1J3J - chains A and D of the 4 polymer chains in the assembly; structure by X-ray diffraction, 2.30 A resolution.

Chain A:
Protein: Bifunctional dihydrofolate reductase-thymidylate synthase
Source organism: Plasmodium falciparum
Notes: EC 1.5.1.3, 2.1.1.45
UniProt: P13922 (DRTS_PLAFK); residues 1-280 here = UniProt positions 1-280
Sequence (280 residues; each row starts with the number of its first residue):
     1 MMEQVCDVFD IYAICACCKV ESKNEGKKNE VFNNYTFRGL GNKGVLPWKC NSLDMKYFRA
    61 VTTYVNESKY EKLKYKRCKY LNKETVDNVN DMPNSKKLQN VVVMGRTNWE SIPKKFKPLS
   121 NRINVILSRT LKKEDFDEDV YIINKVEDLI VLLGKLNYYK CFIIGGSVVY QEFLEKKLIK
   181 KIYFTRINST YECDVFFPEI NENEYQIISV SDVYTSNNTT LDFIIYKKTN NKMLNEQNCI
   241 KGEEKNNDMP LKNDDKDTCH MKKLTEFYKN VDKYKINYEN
Unresolved in the structure: 86-95, 232-280
Differences from the reference sequence: engineered mutation Arg59 (Cys in P13922), Asn108 (Ser in P13922)
Swiss-Prot annotation at these positions:
  - binding site (substrate): Ile14, Cys15, Val31, Asp54, Asn108, Ile164, Tyr170, Thr185
  - binding site (NADP(+)): Ala16, Gly39 to Val45, Arg106 to Asn108, Ser128 to Thr130, Asn144, Gly165 to Glu172
  - natural variant: Ala16 (A16V: In strain: Isolate Palo-Alto), Arg59 (R59C: In strain: Isolate FCR-3, Isolate Gambia and 1 more), Asn108 (N108T: In strain: Isolate FCR-3, Isolate Gambia and 1 more)
Residues lining bound ligands:
  - pyrimethamine (CP6; 5-(4-chloro-phenyl)-6-ethyl-pyrimidine-2,4-diamine): Ile14, Cys15, Ala16, Leu46, Asp54, Met55, Phe58, Asn108, Ser111, Ile112, Ile164, Tyr170, Thr185
  - NADPH (NDP; NADPH dihydro-nicotinamide-adenine-dinucleotide phosphate): Cys15, Ala16, Leu40, Gly41, Asn42, Gly44, Val45, Leu46, Trp48, Gly105, Arg106, Thr107, Asn108, Ser111, Leu127, Ser128, Arg129, Thr130, Leu131, Asn144, Lys145, Val146, Ile164, Gly165, Gly166, Ser167, Val168, Val169, Tyr170, Glu172, Val195

Chain D:
Protein: Bifunctional dihydrofolate reductase-thymidylate synthase
Source organism: Plasmodium falciparum
Notes: EC 1.5.1.3, 2.1.1.45
UniProt: P13922 (DRTS_PLAFK); residue numbers follow UniProt; this construct covers 281-608
Sequence (328 residues; row label = number of the first residue in the row):
   281 DDDDEEEDDF VYFNFNKEKE EKNKNSIHPN DFQIYNSLKY KYHPEYQYLN IIYDIMMNGN
   341 KQSDRTGVGV LSKFGYIMKF DLSQYFPLLT TKKLFLRGII EELLWFIRGE TNGNTLLNKN
   401 VRIWEANGTR EFLDNRKLFH REVNDLGPIY GFQWRHFGAE YTNMYDNYEN KGVDQLKNII
   461 NLIKNDPTSR RILLCAWNVK DLDQMALPPC HILCQFYVFD GKLSCIMYQR SCDLGLGVPF
   521 NIASYSIFTH MIAQVCNLQP AQFIHVLGNA HVYNNHIDSL KIQLNRIPYP FPTLKLNPDI
   581 KNIEDFTISD FTIQNYVHHE KISMDMAA
Unresolved in the structure: 281-282
Swiss-Prot annotation at these positions:
  - active site: Cys490
  - binding site (dUMP): Arg345, His491, Gln509 to Asp513, Asn521, His551 to Tyr553
Residues lining bound ligands: 2'-deoxyuridine 5'-monophosphate (UMP): Cys490, His491, Gln509, Arg510, Ser511, Cys512, Asp513, Gly517, Val518, Asn521, His551, Tyr553

Interface between chain A and chain D:
Pairs across the interface (35; chain A residue first):
  Tyr12(A) - Glu285(D)  hydrogen bond
  Leu53(A) - Phe295(D)  hydrophobic
  Leu53(A) - Asn296(D)
  Lys56(A) - Phe295(D)
  Lys56(A) - Asn296(D)  hydrogen bond
  Tyr57(A) - Tyr292(D)
  Tyr57(A) - Phe293(D)
  Tyr57(A) - Phe295(D)  hydrophobic
  Val61(A) - Tyr292(D)  hydrophobic
  Tyr64(A) - Asp288(D)
  Tyr64(A) - Val291(D)  hydrophobic
  Tyr64(A) - Tyr292(D)  hydrophobic
  Lys69(A) - Asp284(D)
  Lys69(A) - Glu287(D)  salt bridge
  Lys69(A) - Asp288(D)  salt bridge
  Lys72(A) - Asp284(D)  salt bridge
  Tyr159(A) - Asp288(D)  hydrogen bond
  Lys160(A) - Asp288(D)  salt bridge
  Lys160(A) - Tyr292(D)  hydrogen bond
  Phe162(A) - Tyr292(D)
  Lys180(A) - Glu285(D)  salt bridge
  Lys181(A) - Glu285(D)  hydrogen bond (side chain-backbone)
  Lys181(A) - Glu286(D)  salt bridge
  Lys181(A) - Asp289(D)  salt bridge
  Tyr183(A) - Asp289(D)  hydrogen bond
  Tyr183(A) - Tyr292(D)  hydrophobic
  Ile208(A) - Glu286(D)
  Ser209(A) - Phe293(D)
  Val210(A) - Phe293(D)
  Ser211(A) - Phe293(D)
  Phe223(A) - Phe293(D)
  Phe223(A) - Phe295(D)  hydrophobic
  Ile225(A) - Asp289(D)
  Ile225(A) - Phe293(D)  hydrophobic
  Lys227(A) - Glu286(D)  salt bridge
Interface residues without a listed pair, chain A (24 interface residues in all): Asp10, Ala60, Tyr214

Overview:
24 residues of chain A face 11 of chain D across their interface, with 6 hydrogen bonds and 8 salt bridges.
Among the polar pairs are Lys69(A)-Glu287(D), Lys69(A)-Asp288(D) and Lys72(A)-Asp284(D). Bound to chain A:
pyrimethamine and NADPH. Chain D binds 2'-deoxyuridine 5'-monophosphate.
Here chain A is Bifunctional dihydrofolate reductase-thymidylate synthase and chain D is Bifunctional
dihydrofolate reductase-thymidylate synthase, both from Plasmodium falciparum. Entry 1J3J (Double mutant
(C59R+S108N) Plasmodium falciparum dihydrofolate reductase-thymidylate synthase (PfDHFR-TS) complexed with
pyrimethamine, NADPH, and dUMP) was determined by X-ray diffraction, deposited together with 1J3I and 1J3K.
